PDB entry 2G1M | X-ray diffraction, 2.20 A resolution | chain A

Chain A:
Molecule: Egl nine homolog 1
Organism: Homo sapiens
Notes: EC 1.14.11.-; fragment: catalytic domain
UniProt: Q9GZT9 (EGLN1_HUMAN); numbering as in UniProt (aligned over 181-426)
Amino-acid sequence (246 residues; row label = number of the first residue in the row):
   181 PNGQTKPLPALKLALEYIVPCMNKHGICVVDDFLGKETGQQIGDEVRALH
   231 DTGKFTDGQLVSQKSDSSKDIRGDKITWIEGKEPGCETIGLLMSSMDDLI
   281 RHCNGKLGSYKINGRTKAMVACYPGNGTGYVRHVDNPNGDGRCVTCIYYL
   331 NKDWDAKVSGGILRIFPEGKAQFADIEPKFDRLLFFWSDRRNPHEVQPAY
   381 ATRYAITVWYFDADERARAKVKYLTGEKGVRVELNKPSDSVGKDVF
Not modelled in the structure: 181-187, 243-247, 404-426
Bound ions: Fe2+: His313, Asp315, His374 (together with 4HG)
Ligand contacts: 4HG (N-[(4-hydroxy-8-iodoisoquinolin-3-yl)carbonyl]glycine): Asp254, Ile256, Met299, Tyr303, Tyr310, His313, Asp315, Ile327, Tyr329, Leu343, His374, Val376, Arg383, Ala385, Trp389
UniProt features mapped onto this chain:
  - region: Val241 to Ile251 (Beta(2)beta(3) 'finger-like' loop)
  - binding site (Fe cation): His313, Asp315, His374
  - binding site (2-oxoglutarate): Arg383
  - modified residue (S-nitrosocysteine): Cys201, Cys208, Cys302, Cys323, Cys326
  - natural variant: Pro317 (P317R: In ECYT3), Arg371 (R371H: In ECYT3)
  - mutagenesis: Cys201 (C201A: Little change in enzyme activity), Cys208 (C208A: Little change in enzyme activity), Arg252 (R252A: Reduced C-terminal ODD domain (CODD) hydroxylation of HIF1A), Asp254 (D254A/K: Reduced C-terminal ODD domain (CODD) hxdroxylation of HIF1A), Cys266 (C266A: Little change in enzyme activity), Cys283 (C283A: Little change in enzyme activity), Cys302 (C302A: Slight increase in enzyme activity), Tyr303 (Y303F: No effect), Cys323 (C323A: Little change in enzyme activity), Cys326 (C326A: Slight increase in enzyme activity), Arg383 (R383A: Reduces enzyme activity by 95%)
What the authors report for this chain:
  - self-association interface (contacts with another copy of this molecule); pairs are residue here / residue on that copy: Thr236-Asp394 (hydrogen bond), Asp254-Arg398 (salt bridge)
  - binding site for 4HG: Met299, Tyr303, Tyr310, Tyr329, Arg383, Thr387, Trp389, Val401
  - Fe2+ coordination: His313, Asp315, His374
  - mutagenesis - R383A: abolished catalytic activity on CODDD556-574 peptide substrate
  - mutagenesis - Y303F: unchanged catalytic activity
  - mutagenesis - Y303F: unchanged binding to 4HG
  - specificity-determining residues: Val376 (proposed by the authors, not directly observed)
  - mutagenesis - R383A: abolished catalytic activity on 2OG

Overview:
Bound to chain A: compound 4HG. His313, Asp315 and His374 coordinate Fe2+. Curated annotation (UniProt) lists
3 Fe cation-binding residues, residue binding 2-oxoglutarate Arg383 and 11 mutagenesis sites. The paper
reports a binding site for 4HG at Met299, Tyr303 and Tyr310 among others; R383A abolishes catalytic activity
on CODDD556-574 peptide substrate.
Chain A is Egl nine homolog 1 (Homo sapiens); the structure, Cellular Oxygen Sensing: Crystal Structure of
Hypoxia-Inducible Factor Prolyl Hydroxylase (PHD2), was determined by X-ray diffraction together with 2G19
from the same study.
